9G9Q - chain A; structure by X-ray diffraction, 2.03 A resolution.

# Chain A
Molecule: Cytochrome P450 CYP199
Source organism: Rhodococcus jostii RHA1
Notes: EC 1.14.-.-
Reference sequence: Q0SCI3 (Q0SCI3_RHOJR); residues 1-400 here = UniProt positions 1-400
Amino-acid sequence (420 residues; row label = number of the first residue in the row; numbers below 1 keep their minus sign (Met-19 is residue -19)):
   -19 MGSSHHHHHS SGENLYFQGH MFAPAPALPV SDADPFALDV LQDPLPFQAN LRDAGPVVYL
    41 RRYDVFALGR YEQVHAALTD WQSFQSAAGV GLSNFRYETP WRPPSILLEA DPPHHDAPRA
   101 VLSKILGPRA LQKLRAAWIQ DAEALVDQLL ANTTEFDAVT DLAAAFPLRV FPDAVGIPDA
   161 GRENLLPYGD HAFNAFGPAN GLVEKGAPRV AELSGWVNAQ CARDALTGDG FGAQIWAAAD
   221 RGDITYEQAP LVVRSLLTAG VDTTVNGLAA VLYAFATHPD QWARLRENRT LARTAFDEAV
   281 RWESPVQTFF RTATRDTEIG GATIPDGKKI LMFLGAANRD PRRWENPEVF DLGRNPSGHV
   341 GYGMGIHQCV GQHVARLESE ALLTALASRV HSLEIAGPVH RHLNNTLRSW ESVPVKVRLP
Not modelled in the structure: -19 to 7
Sequence notes: initiating methionine (-19); expression tag (-18 to 0)
Metal / ion sites: heme Fe near Cys349 (its only coordinating residue here)
Ligand contacts:
  - 4-methoxybenzoic acid (ANN): Arg82, Ser85, Leu88, Phe173, Phe176, Ser235, Thr238, Ala239, Val286, Phe289
  - heme (HEM): Leu58, Val70, Leu87, Leu88, His95, Arg99, Leu102, Leu106, Phe151, Ser235, Leu236, Ala239, Gly240, Thr243, Thr244, Phe276, Val280, Pro285, Val286, Phe289, Arg291, Leu314, Gly341, Tyr342, Gly343, Ile346, His347, Cys349, Val350, Gly351, Val354, Ala355

# Summary
Bound to chain A: heme and 4-methoxybenzoic acid.
Chain A is Cytochrome P450 CYP199 (Rhodococcus jostii RHA1); the structure, Crystal structure of PbdA bound to
p-methoxybenzoate, was determined by X-ray diffraction (same publication as 9G9R and 9G9S).
